PDB entry 7UNK | electron microscopy, 3.45 A resolution | chains C and D of the 4 polymer chains in the assembly

[Chain C]
Protein: Histone H3
From: Xenopus laevis
UniProt: Q92133 (Q92133_XENLA); residues 0-135 here correspond to UniProt positions 1-136 (UniProt number = residue number + 1)
Amino-acid sequence (136 residues; each row starts with the number of its first residue; numbering starts at 0):
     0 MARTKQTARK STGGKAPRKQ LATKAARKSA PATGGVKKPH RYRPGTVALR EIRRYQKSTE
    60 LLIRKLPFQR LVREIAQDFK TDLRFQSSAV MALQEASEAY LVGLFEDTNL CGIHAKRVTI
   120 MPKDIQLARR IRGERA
Unresolved in the structure: 0, 27-36, 135

[Chain D]
Protein: Histone chaperone
From: Saccharomyces cerevisiae
UniProt: A0A6L0YDQ7 (A0A6L0YDQ7_YEASX); residue numbers follow UniProt; this construct covers 1-279
Amino-acid sequence (279 residues; each row starts with the number of its first residue):
     1 MSIVSLLGIK VLNNPAKFTD PYEFEITFEC LESLKHDLEW KLTYVGSSRS LDHDQELDSI
    61 LVGPVPVGVN KFVFSADPPS AELIPASELV SVTVILLSCS YDGREFVRVG YYVNNEYDEE
   121 ELRENPPAKV QVDHIVRNIL AEKPRVTRFN IVWDNENEGD LYPPEQPGVD DEEEEDDEEE
   181 DDDEDDEDDE DDDQEDGEGE AEEAAEEEEE EEEKTEDNET NLEEEEEDIE NSDGDEEEGE
   241 EEVGSVDKNE DGNDKKRRKI EGGSTDIEST PKDAARSTN
Unresolved in the structure: 157-279

[Chain C / chain D interface]
Contacting residue pairs (31; chain C residue first):
  Asp-106(C) with Tyr-112(D), hydrogen bond (backbone-side chain); Arg-145(D), salt bridge
  Leu-109(C) with Leu-140(D), hydrophobic
  Cys-110(C) with Val-92(D), hydrophobic; Tyr-112(D), hydrophobic
  His-113(C) with Tyr-112(D); Asn-114(D); Asn-138(D); Leu-140(D)
  Ala-114(C) with Val-92(D), hydrophobic
  Lys-115(C) with Asn-114(D)
  Lys-122(C) with Ser-48(D); Ser-91(D), hydrogen bond; Val-92(D)
  Gln-125(C) with Ser-48(D), hydrogen bond; Arg-49(D)
  Leu-126(C) with Ser-48(D); Val-92(D); Thr-93(D); Val-94(D)
  Arg-129(C) with Val-45(D); Asp-54(D), salt bridge; Leu-96(D)
  Ile-130(C) with Gly-110(D); Tyr-111(D); Tyr-112(D)
  Arg-131(C) with Thr-147(D)
  Gly-132(C) with Arg-108(D); Thr-147(D); Phe-149(D)
  Glu-133(C) with Leu-51(D)
Interface residues without a listed pair, chain C (18 interface residues in all): Glu-105, Arg-116, Asp-123, Ala-127
Interface residues without a listed pair, chain D (21 interface residues in all): Lys-143

[Overview]
The interface between chain C and chain D involves 18 residues on one side and 21 on the other; the contacts
include 3 hydrogen bonds and 2 salt bridges. Polar contacts include Asp-106(C)/Arg-145(D),
Arg-129(C)/Asp-54(D) and Asp-106(C)/Tyr-112(D).
Chain C is Histone H3 (Xenopus laevis) and chain D is Histone chaperone (Saccharomyces cerevisiae); the
structure, Structure of Importin-4 bound to the H3-H4-ASF1 histone-histone chaperone complex, was determined
by electron microscopy together with 8DYO from the same study.
